6WPM - chain A; structure by X-ray diffraction, 2.88 A resolution.

== Chain A ==
Name: Substrate-binding protein
From: Synechococcus sp
Chain sequence (429 residues; each row starts with the number of its first residue; numbers below 1 keep their minus sign (Mse-18 is residue -18)):
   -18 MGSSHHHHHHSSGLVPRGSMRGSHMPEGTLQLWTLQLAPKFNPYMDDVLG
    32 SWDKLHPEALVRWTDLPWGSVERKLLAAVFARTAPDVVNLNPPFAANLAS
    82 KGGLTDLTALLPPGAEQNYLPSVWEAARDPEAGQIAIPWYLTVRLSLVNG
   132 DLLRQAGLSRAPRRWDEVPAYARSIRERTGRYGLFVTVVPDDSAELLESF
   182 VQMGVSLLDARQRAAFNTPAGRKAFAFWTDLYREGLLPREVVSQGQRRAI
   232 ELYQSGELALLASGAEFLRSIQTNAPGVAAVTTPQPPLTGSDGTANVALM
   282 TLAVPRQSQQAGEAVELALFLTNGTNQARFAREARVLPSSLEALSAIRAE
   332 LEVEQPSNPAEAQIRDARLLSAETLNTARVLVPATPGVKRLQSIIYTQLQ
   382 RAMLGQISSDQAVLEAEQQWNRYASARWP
Unresolved in the structure: -18 to 9
Modified residues: Mse-18, Mse1, Mse6, Mse26, Mse184, Mse281, Mse384 (selenomethionine)
Ligand contacts:
  - Zn2+ (ZN), molecule 1: Asp87, Thr89, Arg109, Gly114, Gln115
  - Zn2+ (ZN), molecule 2: Asp173, Ser174, Gln227, Arg228
What the authors report for this chain:
  - Zn2+ coordination: Asp87, Arg228
  - conformationally variable residues (helix shift): Trp49
  - mutagenesis - R125A, R125E, D173N, R228A, R228E, F248A, F248V: decreased stability
  - mutagenesis - R125A, R125E, D173N, R228A, R228E, F248A, F248V: abolished binding to dextran column
  - binding site for sulfate ion: Arg125, Phe248 (from molecular simulation)
  - binding site for Zn2+: Asp173 (from molecular simulation)

== In short ==
Chain A binds Zn2+. From the paper: a binding site for sulfate ion at Arg125 and Phe248; R125A, R125E and
D173N, among others, reduce stability; 7 substitutions were tested in all.
Chain A is Substrate-binding protein (Synechococcus sp); the structure, Crystal structure of a putative
oligosaccharide periplasmic-binding protein from Synechococcus sp. MITs9220 in complex with zinc, was
determined by X-ray diffraction together with 6WPN from the same study.
